PDB entry 7R5Q | X-ray diffraction, 1.90 A resolution | chains A and C

# Chain A (and C)
Name: L-asparaginase 2
From: Escherichia coli K-12
Notes: EC 3.5.1.1; chain C of this document is another copy of the same molecule, construct and numbering; everything in this record applies to it too
UniProtKB: P00805 (ASPG2_ECOLI); residues 1-326 here correspond to UniProt positions 23-348 (UniProt number = residue number + 22)
Chain sequence (332 residues; row label = number of the first residue in the row; numbers below 1 keep their minus sign (His-5 is residue -5)):
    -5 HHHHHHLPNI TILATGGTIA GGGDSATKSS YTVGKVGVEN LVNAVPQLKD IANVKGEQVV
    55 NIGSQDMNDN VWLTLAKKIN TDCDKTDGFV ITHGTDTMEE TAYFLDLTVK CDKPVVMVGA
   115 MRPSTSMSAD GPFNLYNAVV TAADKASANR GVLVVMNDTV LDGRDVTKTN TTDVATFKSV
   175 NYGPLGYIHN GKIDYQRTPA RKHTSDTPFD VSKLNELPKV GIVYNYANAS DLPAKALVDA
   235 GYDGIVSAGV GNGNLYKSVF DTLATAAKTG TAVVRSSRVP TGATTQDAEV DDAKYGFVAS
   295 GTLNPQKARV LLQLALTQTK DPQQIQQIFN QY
Unresolved in the structure: -5 to 0, 16-35 (chain C: -5 to 0, 16-30)
Construct notes: expression tag (-5 to 0); engineered mutation Ser24 (Asn46 in P00805)
Disulfides: Cys77-Cys105
Ligand contacts: glutamic acid (GLU): Gly57, Ser58, Gln59, Gly88, Thr89, Asp90, Ala114
UniProt features mapped onto this chain:
  - active site: Thr12 (O-isoaspartyl threonine intermediate)
  - binding site (substrate): Ser58, Gln59, Thr89, Asp90
Reported in the primary citation:
  - catalytic residues: Thr12 (citing earlier work)
  - catalytic residues: Glu283
  - binding site for glutamic acid: Glu283
  - self-association interface (contacts with another copy of this molecule): Ser271 to Pro299
  - conformationally variable residues (order/disorder transition): Gly16 to Gly31
  - mutagenesis - N24S: increased stability (citing earlier work)

# Interface between chain A and chain C
Contacting residue pairs (100):
  Gln59(A) with Val244(C); Asn248(C); Leu249(C); Tyr250(C); Glu283(C), hydrogen bond
  Asp60(A) with Tyr250(C); Lys251(C), hydrogen bond (side chain-backbone)
  Met61(A) with Ala221(C); Asn222(C), hydrogen bond (backbone-backbone); Tyr250(C)
  Asn62(A) with Asn222(C); Lys251(C)
  Asp63(A) with Asn222(C), hydrogen bond (backbone-side chain)
  Trp66(A) with Ala221(C), hydrophobic
  Asp90(A) with Val244(C); Gly245(C); Asn248(C), hydrogen bond; Arg272(C), hydrogen bond (backbone-side chain)
  Glu94(A) with Tyr220(C); Ala221(C), hydrogen bond (side chain-backbone); Arg272(C), salt bridge
  Lys162(A) with Gly245(C); Val273(C); Pro274(C)
  Thr163(A) with Val273(C); Pro274(C); Thr275(C), hydrogen bond (backbone-side chain)
  Asn164(A) with Val273(C); Thr275(C), hydrogen bond; Gly276(C)
  Thr165(A) with Gly245(C); Val273(C); Thr275(C), hydrogen bond (backbone-backbone); Gly276(C); Ala277(C), hydrogen bond (side chain-backbone)
  Thr166(A) with Asn246(C)
  Gly215(A) with Tyr220(C)
  Ile216(A) with Tyr218(C), hydrophobic; Tyr220(C), hydrogen bond (backbone-side chain)
  Tyr218(A) with Ile216(C), hydrophobic; Tyr218(C), hydrophobic; Gln300(C), hydrogen bond
  Tyr220(A) with Glu94(C); Gly215(C); Ile216(C), hydrogen bond (side chain-backbone); Arg303(C)
  Ala221(A) with Met61(C); Trp66(C), hydrophobic; Glu94(C), hydrogen bond (backbone-side chain); Arg303(C), hydrogen bond (backbone-side chain)
  Asn222(A) with Met61(C), hydrogen bond (backbone-backbone); Asn62(C); Asp63(C), hydrogen bond (side chain-backbone); Arg303(C)
  Ser224(A) with Tyr236(C)
  Leu226(A) with Ala230(C); Ala234(C), hydrophobic
  Pro227(A) with Pro227(C), hydrophobic
  Ala230(A) with Leu226(C); Ala230(C), hydrophobic
  Ala234(A) with Leu226(C), hydrophobic
  Tyr236(A) with Ser224(C)
  Val244(A) with Gln59(C); Asp90(C)
  Gly245(A) with Asp90(C); Lys162(C); Thr165(C)
  Asn246(A) with Thr165(C); Thr166(C)
  Asn248(A) with Gln59(C); Asp90(C), hydrogen bond
  Leu249(A) with Gln59(C)
  Tyr250(A) with Gln59(C); Asp60(C); Met61(C)
  Lys251(A) with Asp60(C), hydrogen bond (backbone-side chain); Asn62(C)
  Ser271(A) with Thr165(C)
  Arg272(A) with Asp90(C), hydrogen bond (side chain-backbone); Glu94(C), salt bridge; Gln300(C)
  Val273(A) with Lys162(C); Thr163(C); Asn164(C); Thr165(C)
  Pro274(A) with Lys162(C); Thr163(C); Pro274(C), hydrophobic
  Thr275(A) with Thr163(C), hydrogen bond (side chain-backbone); Asn164(C), hydrogen bond; Thr165(C), hydrogen bond (backbone-backbone)
  Gly276(A) with Asn164(C); Thr165(C)
  Ala277(A) with Thr165(C), hydrogen bond (backbone-side chain)
  Glu283(A) with Gln59(C)
  Gln300(A) with Tyr218(C), hydrogen bond; Arg272(C)
  Arg303(A) with Tyr220(C); Ala221(C), hydrogen bond (side chain-backbone); Asn222(C)
Other interface residues (no listed pair), chain A (47 interface residues in all): Thr91, Glu93, Val214, Leu231, Pro299
Other interface residues (no listed pair), chain C (47 interface residues in all): Thr91, Glu93, Val214, Leu231, Ser271, Pro299
From the paper, about this interface:
  - interface residues, chain C: Glu283(C)

# Overview
The chain A/chain C interface involves 47 residues from each chain, with 27 hydrogen bonds and 2 salt bridges.
Polar contacts include Glu94(A)-Arg272(C), Gln59(A)-Glu283(C) and Asp60(A)-Lys251(C). Bound to chain A:
glutamic acid. From the paper: catalytic residues Thr12(A) and Glu283(A); N24S of chain A increases stability.
Chain A and chain C are both L-asparaginase 2 (Escherichia coli K-12); the structure, Escherichia coli type II
Asparaginase N24S mutant in complex with GLU, was determined by X-ray diffraction together with 7R57 from the
same study.
